PDB entry 5ZU1 | X-ray diffraction, 3.01 A resolution | chains A and F of the 6 polymer chains in the assembly

[Chain A]
Protein: Double-stranded RNA-specific adenosine deaminase
Source organism: Homo sapiens
Notes: EC 3.5.4.37
Reference sequence: P55265 (DSRAD_HUMAN); numbering as in UniProt (aligned over 140-198)
Chain sequence (63 residues; row label = number of the first residue in the row; note: 140 numbers in that range are skipped by the numbering (no residue carries them; nothing is unmodelled there); numbers below 1 keep their minus sign (Gly-4 is residue -4)):
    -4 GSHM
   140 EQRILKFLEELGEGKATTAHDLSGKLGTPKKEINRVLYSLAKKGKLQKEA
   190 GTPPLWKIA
Differences from the reference sequence: expression tag (-4 to -1)

[Chain F]
Molecule: 17-nt DNA strand
Sequence (17 nucleotides; row label = number of the first residue in the row):
    18 ACGGTTTAAGGCGCGCG
Disordered / not traced: 18-20

[How chain A and chain F interact]
Pairs across the interface - 17 pairs, chain A then chain F:
  His159(A) - DT24(F)  phosphate contact
  Lys169(A) - DT24(F)  salt bridge to the phosphate
  Lys169(A) - DG28(F)  salt bridge to the phosphate
  Lys170(A) - DG28(F)  phosphate contact
  Lys170(A) - DC29(F)  salt bridge to the phosphate
  Asn173(A) - DG27(F)  phosphate contact
  Asn173(A) - DG28(F)  hydrogen bond to the phosphate
  Arg174(A) - DG28(F)  phosphate contact
  Arg174(A) - DC29(F)  phosphate contact
  Tyr177(A) - DA26(F)  hydrogen bond to the phosphate
  Tyr177(A) - DG27(F)  hydrogen bond to the phosphate
  Tyr177(A) - DG28(F)  base contact
  Gly190(A) - DA26(F)  sugar contact
  Thr191(A) - DA26(F)  phosphate contact
  Pro192(A) - DA25(F)  phosphate contact
  Pro193(A) - DA26(F)  phosphate contact
  Pro193(A) - DG27(F)  phosphate contact
Also at the interface, not in a pair above, chain A (11 interface residues in all): Lys187

[In short]
11 residues of chain A face 6 of chain F across their interface, with 3 hydrogen bonds and 3 salt bridges.
Polar contacts include Asn173(A)-DG28(F), Tyr177(A)-DA26(F) and Tyr177(A)-DG27(F).
Here chain A is Double-stranded RNA-specific adenosine deaminase (Homo sapiens) and chain F is a 17-nt DNA
strand. Entry 5ZU1 (Crystal Structure of BZ junction in diverse sequence) was determined by X-ray diffraction,
deposited together with 5ZUO and 5ZUP.
